Entry 3T1Y (X-ray diffraction, 2.80 A resolution); this record covers chains A and D of the 23 polymer chains in the assembly.

# Chain A
Molecule: 16S rRNA
From: Thermus thermophilus
Sequence (1513 nucleotides; numbered 5 to 1521; 4 numbers in that range are skipped by the numbering (no residue carries them; nothing is unmodelled there); the number before each row is that of its first residue):
     5 UGGAGAGUUU GAUCCUGGCU CAGGGUGAAC GCUGGCGGCG UGCCUAAGAC AUGCAAGUCG
    65 UGCGGGCCGC GGGGUUUUAC UCCGUGGUCA GCGGCGGACG GGUGAGUAAC GCGUGGGUGA
   125 CCUACCCGGA AGAGGGGGAC AACCCGGGGA AACUCGGGCU AAUCCCCCAU GUGGACCCGC
   185 CCCUUGGGGU GUGUCCAAAG GGCUUUGCCC GCUUCCGGAU GGGCCCGCGU CCCAUCAGCU
   245 AGUUGGUGGG GUAAUGGCCC ACCAAGGCGA CGACGGGUAG CCGGUCUGAG AGGAUGGCCG
   305 GCCACAGGGG CACUGAGACA CGGGCCCCAC UCCUACGGGA GGCAGCAGUU AGGAAUCUUC
   365 CGCAAUGGGC GCAAGCCUGA CGGAGCGACG CCGCUUGGAG GAAGAAGCCC UUCGGGGUGU
   425 AAACUCCUGA ACCCGGGACG AAACCCCCGA CGAGGGGACU GACGGUACCG GGGUAAUAGC
   485 GCCGGCCAAC UCCGUGCCAG CAGCCGCGGU AAUACGGAGG GCGCGAGCGU UACCCGGAUU
   545 CACUGGGCGU AAAGGGCGUG UAGGCGGCCU GGGGCGUCCC AUGUGAAAGA CCACGGCUCA
   605 ACCGUGGGGG AGCGUGGGAU ACGCUCAGGC UAGACGGUGG GAGAGGGUGG UGGAAUUCCC
   665 GGAGUAGCGG UGAAAUGCGC AGAUACCGGG AGGAACGCCG AUGGCGAAGG CAGCCACCUG
   725 GUCCACCCGU GACGCUGAGG CGCGAAAGCG UGGGGAGCAA ACCGGAUUAG AUACCCGGGU
   785 AGUCCACGCC CUAAACGAUG CGCGCUAGGU CUCUGGGUCU CCUGGGGGCC GAAGCUAACG
   845 CGUUAAGCGC GCCGCCUGGG GAGUACGGCC GCAAGGCUGA AACUCAAAGG AAUUGACGGG
   905 GGCCCGCACA AGCGGUGGAG CAUGUGGUUU AAUUCGAAGC AACGCGAAGA ACCUUACCAG
   965 GCCUUGACAU GCUAGGGAAC CCGGGUGAAA GCCUGGGGUG CCCCGCGAGG GGAGCCCUAG
  1025 CACAGGUGCU GCAUGGCCGU CGUCAGCUCG UGCCGUGAGG UGUUGGGUUA AGUCCCGCAA
  1085 CGAGCGCAAC CCCCGCCGUU AGUUGCCAGC GGUUCGGCCG GGCACUCUAA CGGGACUGCC
  1145 CGCGAAAGCG GGAGGAAGGA GGGGACGACG UCUGGUCAGC AUGGCCCUUA CGGCCUGGGC
  1205 GACACACGUG CUACAAUGCC CACUACAAAG CGAUGCCACC CGGCAACGGG GAGCUAAUCG
  1265 CAAAAAGGUG GGCCCAGUUC GGAUUGGGGU CUGCAACCCG ACCCCAUGAA GCCGGAAUCG
  1325 CUAGUAAUCG CGGAUCAGCC AUGCCGCGGU GAAUACGUUC CCGGGCCUUG UACACACCGC
  1385 CCGUCACGCC AUGGGAGCGG GCUCUACCCG AAGUCGCCGG GAGCCUACGG GCAGGCGCCG
  1445 AGGGUAGGGC CCGUGACUGG GGCGAAGUCG UAACAAGGUA GCUGUACCGG AAGGUGCGGC
  1505 UGGAUCA
  1516 CUUUCU
Differences from the reference sequence: insertion (1517-1521)
Ion coordination: Mg2+ site 1: U12, G21, G22; Mg2+ site 2 near G21 (its only coordinating residue here); Mg2+ site 3 near G38 (its only coordinating residue here); Mg2+ site 4: G44, G391; Mg2+ site 5: C48, G108; Mg2+ site 6 near A53 (its only coordinating residue here); Mg2+ site 7 near U56 (its only coordinating residue here); Mg2+ site 8: C58, U382, G383; Mg2+ site 9: A109, G110, G284; Mg2+ site 10: C114, G115; Mg2+ site 11 near G142 (its only coordinating residue here); Mg2+ site 12: C147, C163; 97 more Mg2+ sites not listed
Ligand contacts: paromomycin (PAR): G1387, U1388, C1389, A1390, C1391, G1466, C1467, G1468, A1469, A1470, G1471, U1472, C1473

# Chain D
Name: 30S ribosomal protein S4
From: Thermus thermophilus
UniProtKB: P80373 (RS4_THET8); residue numbers follow UniProt; this construct covers 1-209
Amino-acid sequence (209 residues; numbered 1 to 209; the number before each row is that of its first residue):
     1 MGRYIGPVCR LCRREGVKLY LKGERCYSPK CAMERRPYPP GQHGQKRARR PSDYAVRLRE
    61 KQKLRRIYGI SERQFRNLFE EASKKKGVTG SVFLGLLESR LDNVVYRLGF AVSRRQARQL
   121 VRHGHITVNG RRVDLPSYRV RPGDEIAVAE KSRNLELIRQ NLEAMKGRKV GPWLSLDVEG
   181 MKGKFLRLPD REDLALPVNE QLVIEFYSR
Disordered / not traced: 1
UniProt features mapped onto this chain:
  - binding site (Zn(2+)): Cys9, Cys12, Cys26, Cys31
Ion coordination: Zn2+: Cys9, Cys26, Cys31

# Interface between chain A and chain D
Contacting residue pairs (117):
  A8(A) - Arg57(D)  base contact
  A8(A) - Glu205(D)  hydrogen bond to the base
  A8(A) - Ser208(D)  hydrogen bond to the base
  A8(A) - Arg209(D)  base contact
  A26(A) - Arg209(D)  hydrogen bond to the base
  G28(A) - Arg76(D)  salt bridge to the phosphate
  C395(A) - Arg73(D)  salt bridge to the phosphate
  C396(A) - Arg73(D)  salt bridge to the phosphate
  C396(A) - Asn77(D)  hydrogen bond to the phosphate
  G397(A) - Gln74(D)  hydrogen bond to the phosphate
  G397(A) - Leu135(D)  sugar contact
  G397(A) - Ser137(D)  hydrogen bond to the phosphate
  C398(A) - Gln74(D)  hydrogen bond to the phosphate
  C398(A) - Arg122(D)  hydrogen bond to the sugar
  C398(A) - Pro136(D)  phosphate contact
  C398(A) - Ser137(D)  hydrogen bond to the phosphate
  U399(A) - Arg118(D)  salt bridge to the phosphate
  U399(A) - Arg122(D)  phosphate contact
  U400(A) - Gly2(D)  phosphate contact
  U400(A) - Arg3(D)  hydrogen bond to the base
  G401(A) - Gly2(D)  hydrogen bond to the phosphate
  G401(A) - Ile5(D)  phosphate contact
  G401(A) - Gln119(D)  hydrogen bond to the base
  G402(A) - Gly2(D)  hydrogen bond to the phosphate
  G402(A) - Ser113(D)  phosphate contact
  G402(A) - Arg115(D)  salt bridge to the phosphate
  G402(A) - Gln116(D)  hydrogen bond to the sugar
  G402(A) - Gln119(D)  hydrogen bond to the sugar
  A403(A) - Lys22(D)  phosphate contact
  A403(A) - Val112(D)  sugar contact
  A403(A) - Ser113(D)  hydrogen bond to the phosphate
  A403(A) - Arg115(D)  phosphate contact
  A403(A) - Gln116(D)  hydrogen bond to the sugar
  G404(A) - Lys22(D)  phosphate contact
  G404(A) - Gly23(D)  phosphate contact
  G404(A) - Glu24(D)  hydrogen bond to the phosphate
  G404(A) - Arg25(D)  phosphate contact
  G405(A) - Arg25(D)  salt bridge to the phosphate
  G405(A) - Lys30(D)  salt bridge to the phosphate
  A406(A) - Arg25(D)  salt bridge to the phosphate
  A406(A) - Lys30(D)  salt bridge to the phosphate
  A407(A) - Arg35(D)  base contact
  G420(A) - Gln45(D)  phosphate contact
  G421(A) - Arg36(D)  salt bridge to the phosphate
  G421(A) - Tyr38(D)  hydrogen bond to the phosphate
  G421(A) - Gly41(D)  phosphate contact
  G421(A) - Gln42(D)  hydrogen bond to the sugar
  G421(A) - Gln45(D)  phosphate contact
  U422(A) - Arg10(D)  phosphate contact
  U422(A) - Arg13(D)  salt bridge to the phosphate
  U422(A) - Arg36(D)  salt bridge to the phosphate
  U422(A) - Pro40(D)  phosphate contact
  U422(A) - Gly41(D)  hydrogen bond to the phosphate
  G423(A) - Pro7(D)  phosphate contact
  G423(A) - Arg10(D)  salt bridge to the phosphate
  G423(A) - Arg13(D)  phosphate contact
  U424(A) - Arg13(D)  salt bridge to the phosphate
  U424(A) - Lys22(D)  hydrogen bond to the phosphate
  U424(A) - Arg25(D)  base contact
  U424(A) - Arg36(D)  salt bridge to the phosphate
  A425(A) - Pro7(D)  phosphate contact
  A425(A) - Val8(D)  hydrogen bond to the phosphate
  A425(A) - Cys9(D)  hydrogen bond to the phosphate
  A425(A) - Arg10(D)  phosphate contact
  A425(A) - Lys22(D)  salt bridge to the phosphate
  C431(A) - Glu156(D)  sugar contact
  U432(A) - Gln119(D)  base contact
  U432(A) - His123(D)  hydrogen bond to the base
  U432(A) - His125(D)  hydrogen bond to the sugar
  U432(A) - Leu155(D)  phosphate contact
  G433(A) - His123(D)  sugar contact
  G433(A) - His125(D)  salt bridge to the phosphate
  A434(A) - His123(D)  salt bridge to the phosphate
  C473(A) - Arg132(D)  salt bridge to the phosphate
  G474(A) - Arg132(D)  salt bridge to the phosphate
  A479(A) - Gln119(D)  base contact
  A479(A) - His123(D)  base contact
  C491(A) - Tyr54(D)  sugar contact
  C491(A) - Arg209(D)  salt bridge to the phosphate
  A492(A) - Ser52(D)  hydrogen bond to the phosphate
  A492(A) - Tyr54(D)  sugar contact
  A492(A) - Ala55(D)  sugar contact
  A492(A) - Leu58(D)  sugar contact
  C494(A) - His43(D)  hydrogen bond to the base
  U495(A) - Gln42(D)  hydrogen bond to the sugar
  U495(A) - His43(D)  salt bridge to the phosphate
  U495(A) - Lys46(D)  salt bridge to the phosphate
  G523(A) - Gln42(D)  hydrogen bond to the base
  G524(A) - Gly41(D)  sugar contact
  G524(A) - Gln42(D)  hydrogen bond to the sugar
  G525(A) - Arg10(D)  salt bridge to the phosphate
  G525(A) - Arg14(D)  hydrogen bond to the phosphate
  G525(A) - Pro40(D)  sugar contact
  G525(A) - Gly41(D)  sugar contact
  C526(A) - Arg10(D)  salt bridge to the phosphate
  C526(A) - Arg14(D)  salt bridge to the phosphate
  C526(A) - Arg59(D)  phosphate contact
  G527(A) - Arg59(D)  salt bridge to the phosphate
  G527(A) - Gln62(D)  phosphate contact
  G527(A) - Arg66(D)  salt bridge to the phosphate
  C528(A) - Lys61(D)  salt bridge to the phosphate
  C528(A) - Gln62(D)  hydrogen bond to the phosphate
  C528(A) - Arg65(D)  salt bridge to the phosphate
  C528(A) - Glu72(D)  phosphate contact
  G529(A) - Tyr4(D)  base contact
  G529(A) - Arg65(D)  salt bridge to the phosphate
  G529(A) - Glu72(D)  hydrogen bond to the phosphate
  G529(A) - Arg73(D)  hydrogen bond to the phosphate
  A530(A) - Arg3(D)  salt bridge to the phosphate
  G599(A) - Arg141(D)  salt bridge to the phosphate
  U602(A) - Arg132(D)  base contact
  U602(A) - Val133(D)  base contact
  U602(A) - Asp134(D)  hydrogen bond to the base
  U602(A) - Leu135(D)  base contact
  C603(A) - Leu135(D)  base contact
  C603(A) - Ser137(D)  base contact
  C603(A) - Tyr138(D)  sugar contact
Also at the interface, not in a pair above, chain A (49 interface residues in all): G9, G408, C413, C414, C430
Also at the interface, not in a pair above, chain D (66 interface residues in all): Gly6, Ala32, Ser71, Leu157, Phe206

# Summary
49 residues of chain A and 66 residues of chain D are in contact; the contacts include 36 hydrogen bonds and
33 salt bridges. Among the polar pairs are A8(A)-Glu205(D), A8(A)-Ser208(D) and A26(A)-Arg209(D). Ligands of
chain A: paromomycin.
Chain A is 16S rRNA and chain D is 30S ribosomal protein S4, both from Thermus thermophilus; the structure,
Structure of the Thermus thermophilus 30S ribosomal subunit complexed with a human anti-codon stem loop (HASL)
..., was determined by X-ray diffraction together with 3T1H from the same study.
